7NYX - chains A and B of the 14 polymer chains in the assembly; structure by electron microscopy, 4.60 A resolution (low resolution: residue-level contacts below are approximate; hydrogen-bond / salt-bridge calls are withheld).

Chain A (and B):
Molecule: Chromosome partition protein MukB
Source organism: Photorhabdus thracensis
Notes: chain B of this document is another copy of the same molecule, construct and numbering; everything in this record applies to it too
UniProtKB: A0A0F7LRY2 (A0A0F7LRY2_9GAMM); residue numbers follow UniProt; this construct covers 1-1482
Chain sequence (1482 residues; each row starts with the number of its first residue):
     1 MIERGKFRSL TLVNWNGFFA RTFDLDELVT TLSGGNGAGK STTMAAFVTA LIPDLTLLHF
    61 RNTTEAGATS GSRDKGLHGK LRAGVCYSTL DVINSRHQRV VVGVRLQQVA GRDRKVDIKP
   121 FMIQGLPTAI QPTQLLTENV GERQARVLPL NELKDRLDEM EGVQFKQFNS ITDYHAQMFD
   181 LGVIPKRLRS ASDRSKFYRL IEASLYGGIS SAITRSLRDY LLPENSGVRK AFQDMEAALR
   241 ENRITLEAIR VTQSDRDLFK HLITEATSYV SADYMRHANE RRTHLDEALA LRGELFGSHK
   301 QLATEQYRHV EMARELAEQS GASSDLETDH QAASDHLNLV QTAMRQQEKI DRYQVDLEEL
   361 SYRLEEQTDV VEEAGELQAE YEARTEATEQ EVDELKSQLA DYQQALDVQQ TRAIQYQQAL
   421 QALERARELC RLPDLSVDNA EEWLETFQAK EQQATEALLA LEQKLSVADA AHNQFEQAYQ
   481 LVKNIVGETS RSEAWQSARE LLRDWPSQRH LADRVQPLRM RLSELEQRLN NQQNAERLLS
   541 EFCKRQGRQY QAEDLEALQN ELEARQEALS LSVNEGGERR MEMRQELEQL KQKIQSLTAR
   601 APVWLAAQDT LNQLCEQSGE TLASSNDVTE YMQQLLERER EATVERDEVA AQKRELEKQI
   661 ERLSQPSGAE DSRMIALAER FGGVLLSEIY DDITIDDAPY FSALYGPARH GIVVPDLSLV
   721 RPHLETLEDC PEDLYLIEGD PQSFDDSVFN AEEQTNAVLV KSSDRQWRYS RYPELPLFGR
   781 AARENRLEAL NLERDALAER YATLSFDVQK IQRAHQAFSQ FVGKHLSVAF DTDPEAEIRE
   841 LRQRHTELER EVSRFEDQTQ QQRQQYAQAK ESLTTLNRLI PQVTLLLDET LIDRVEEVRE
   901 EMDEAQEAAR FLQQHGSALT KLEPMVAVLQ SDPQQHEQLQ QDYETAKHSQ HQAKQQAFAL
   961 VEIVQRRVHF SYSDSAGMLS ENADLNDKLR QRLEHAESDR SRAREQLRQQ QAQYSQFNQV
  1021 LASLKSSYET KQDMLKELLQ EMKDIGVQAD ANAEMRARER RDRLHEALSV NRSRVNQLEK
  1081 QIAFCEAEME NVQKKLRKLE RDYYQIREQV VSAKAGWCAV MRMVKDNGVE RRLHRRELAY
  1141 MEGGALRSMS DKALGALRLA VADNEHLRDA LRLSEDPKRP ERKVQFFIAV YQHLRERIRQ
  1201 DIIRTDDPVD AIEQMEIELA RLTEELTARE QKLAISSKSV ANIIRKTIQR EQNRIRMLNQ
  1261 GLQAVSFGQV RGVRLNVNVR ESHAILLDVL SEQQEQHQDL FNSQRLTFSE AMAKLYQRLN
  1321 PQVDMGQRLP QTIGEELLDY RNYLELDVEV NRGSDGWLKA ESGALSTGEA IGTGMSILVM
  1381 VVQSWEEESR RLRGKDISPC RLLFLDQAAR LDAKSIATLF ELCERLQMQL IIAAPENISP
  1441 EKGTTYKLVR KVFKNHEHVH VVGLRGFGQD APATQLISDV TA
Disordered / not traced: 1, 1469-1482
Sequence notes: engineered mutation Q1407 (Glu in A0A0F7LRY2)
Ligand contacts:
  - ATP, molecule 1: N16, G35, N36, G37, A38, G39, K40, S41, T42, G76, G79, K80, D1406, Q1407, R1450
  - ATP, molecule 2: Q1269, R1352, G1363, A1364, L1365, S1366, T1367, G1368, E1369
Reported in the primary citation:
  - binding site for 4'-phosphopantetheine: R839
  - mutagenesis - E1407Q: decreased catalytic activity (citing earlier work)
  - mutagenesis - S1366R, D1406A: abolished growth

Interface between chain A and chain B:
Pairs across the interface (274):
  N36(A) - G1268(B)
  N36(A) - G1368(B)
  N36(A) - R1410(B)
  N36(A) - L1411(B)
  N36(A) - D1412(B)
  N36(A) - S1415(B)
  G37(A) - S1366(B)
  G37(A) - E1369(B)
  F60(A) - G1363(B)
  N62(A) - S1362(B)
  N62(A) - L1365(B)
  N62(A) - S1366(B)
  N62(A) - T1367(B)
  N62(A) - A1370(B)
  T63(A) - T1367(B)
  E65(A) - A66(B)
  E65(A) - I209(B)
  E65(A) - S210(B)
  E65(A) - S211(B)
  A68(A) - S211(B)
  T69(A) - R215(B)
  G71(A) - R215(B)
  G76(A) - G1363(B)
  G207(A) - T64(B)
  G208(A) - T64(B)
  I209(A) - E65(B)
  S210(A) - E65(B)
  S211(A) - E65(B)
  S211(A) - T69(B)
  R215(A) - T69(B)
  R215(A) - S70(B)
  R215(A) - G71(B)
  K349(A) - E1037(B)
  E389(A) - R1004(B)
  K396(A) - D393(B)
  K396(A) - K396(B)
  L399(A) - A400(B)
  L399(A) - Q403(B)
  A400(A) - K396(B)
  A400(A) - L399(B)
  A400(A) - A400(B)
  A400(A) - Q403(B)
  Y402(A) - Q403(B)
  Y402(A) - D407(B)
  Q403(A) - D407(B)
  A405(A) - Q418(B)
  L406(A) - Q415(B)
  L406(A) - Q418(B)
  D407(A) - Q418(B)
  D407(A) - R966(B)
  Q410(A) - Q415(B)
  Q410(A) - Q418(B)
  Q410(A) - R966(B)
  Q410(A) - H969(B)
  T411(A) - F958(B)
  T411(A) - E962(B)
  T411(A) - R966(B)
  I414(A) - F958(B)
  I414(A) - Q965(B)
  Q415(A) - F958(B)
  E456(A) - Q474(B)
  L458(A) - V467(B)
  L459(A) - V467(B)
  L459(A) - A470(B)
  L459(A) - A471(B)
  L459(A) - Q474(B)
  E462(A) - V467(B)
  R503(A) - P506(B)
  R503(A) - R509(B)
  P506(A) - R503(B)
  R509(A) - R503(B)
  H510(A) - S507(B)
  H510(A) - H510(B)
  H510(A) - L511(B)
  L511(A) - H510(B)
  R514(A) - R514(B)
  R521(A) - R521(B)
  E524(A) - R521(B)
  R528(A) - R528(B)
  E563(A) - R878(B)
  E578(A) - N574(B)
  M581(A) - E578(B)
  M581(A) - M581(B)
  E582(A) - M581(B)
  Q585(A) - M581(B)
  Q585(A) - E582(B)
  Q585(A) - Q585(B)
  Q589(A) - Q585(B)
  Q589(A) - Q589(B)
  T629(A) - V822(B)
  T629(A) - G823(B)
  T629(A) - L826(B)
  E630(A) - G823(B)
  M632(A) - L826(B)
  Q633(A) - S819(B)
  Q633(A) - Q820(B)
  Q633(A) - V822(B)
  Q633(A) - G823(B)
  E637(A) - H815(B)
  E637(A) - Q816(B)
  E637(A) - S819(B)
  E639(A) - L636(B)
  R640(A) - L636(B)
  R640(A) - Q812(B)
  R640(A) - H815(B)
  T643(A) - L636(B)
  D647(A) - R640(B)
  D647(A) - T643(B)
  P707(A) - P707(B)
  P707(A) - D733(B)
  P707(A) - Y735(B)
  R709(A) - E732(B)
  L717(A) - W767(B)
  R721(A) - E752(B)
  L724(A) - Q754(B)
  L724(A) - L759(B)
  L724(A) - Y769(B)
  L727(A) - Y769(B)
  L727(A) - R771(B)
  E728(A) - R771(B)
  C730(A) - Y769(B)
  C730(A) - R771(B)
  P731(A) - R771(B)
  E732(A) - R709(B)
  E732(A) - Y769(B)
  E732(A) - S770(B)
  E732(A) - R771(B)
  D733(A) - P707(B)
  D733(A) - R709(B)
  D733(A) - R768(B)
  D733(A) - Y769(B)
  D733(A) - S770(B)
  L734(A) - W767(B)
  L734(A) - R768(B)
  L734(A) - Y769(B)
  Y735(A) - P707(B)
  Y735(A) - W767(B)
  Y735(A) - R768(B)
  L736(A) - Q766(B)
  L736(A) - W767(B)
  I737(A) - R765(B)
  E738(A) - R765(B)
  D745(A) - R765(B)
  D746(A) - R765(B)
  S747(A) - R765(B)
  S747(A) - Q766(B)
  V748(A) - S763(B)
  V748(A) - D764(B)
  V748(A) - R765(B)
  V748(A) - Q766(B)
  F749(A) - Q766(B)
  E752(A) - R721(B)
  E752(A) - L724(B)
  Q754(A) - L724(B)
  Q754(A) - E725(B)
  T755(A) - E728(B)
  N756(A) - E728(B)
  L759(A) - R721(B)
  L759(A) - L724(B)
  S762(A) - S762(B)
  D764(A) - V748(B)
  R765(A) - I737(B)
  R765(A) - E738(B)
  R765(A) - F744(B)
  R765(A) - D745(B)
  R765(A) - D746(B)
  R765(A) - S747(B)
  R765(A) - V748(B)
  Q766(A) - L736(B)
  Q766(A) - S747(B)
  Q766(A) - V748(B)
  Q766(A) - F749(B)
  W767(A) - L717(B)
  W767(A) - L736(B)
  R768(A) - D733(B)
  R768(A) - L734(B)
  R768(A) - Y735(B)
  Y769(A) - L724(B)
  Y769(A) - L727(B)
  Y769(A) - C730(B)
  Y769(A) - D733(B)
  Y769(A) - L734(B)
  S770(A) - E732(B)
  S770(A) - D733(B)
  R771(A) - L727(B)
  R771(A) - E728(B)
  R771(A) - C730(B)
  R771(A) - E732(B)
  H815(A) - T629(B)
  L826(A) - L826(B)
  L826(A) - S827(B)
  N877(A) - N877(B)
  N877(A) - P881(B)
  R878(A) - E556(B)
  R878(A) - Q882(B)
  P881(A) - P881(B)
  Q882(A) - V883(B)
  V883(A) - L886(B)
  L886(A) - R528(B)
  L886(A) - L886(B)
  E923(A) - R499(B)
  K947(A) - Q463(B)
  K947(A) - K464(B)
  Q950(A) - Q463(B)
  Q950(A) - V467(B)
  H951(A) - Q463(B)
  K954(A) - L459(B)
  K954(A) - E462(B)
  K954(A) - Q463(B)
  K954(A) - S466(B)
  Q955(A) - L459(B)
  R966(A) - K954(B)
  R1004(A) - R1004(B)
  N1018(A) - Q1019(B)
  Q1019(A) - N1018(B)
  Q1019(A) - Q1019(B)
  A1022(A) - Q1019(B)
  S1023(A) - S1026(B)
  S1026(A) - S1023(B)
  S1026(A) - S1026(B)
  S1026(A) - S1027(B)
  S1027(A) - S1026(B)
  S1027(A) - T1030(B)
  T1030(A) - S1027(B)
  T1030(A) - T1030(B)
  M1034(A) - K349(B)
  M1034(A) - Y353(B)
  M1034(A) - M1034(B)
  E1037(A) - K349(B)
  E1037(A) - Y353(B)
  R1136(A) - L605(B)
  R1136(A) - D609(B)
  E1137(A) - L605(B)
  E1137(A) - A606(B)
  E1137(A) - D609(B)
  Y1140(A) - T598(B)
  Y1140(A) - A601(B)
  Y1140(A) - L605(B)
  Y1140(A) - E835(B)
  E1213(A) - F806(B)
  I1217(A) - F806(B)
  E1224(A) - R794(B)
  E1224(A) - A798(B)
  G1268(A) - N36(B)
  Q1269(A) - R1450(B)
  R1352(A) - E1457(B)
  S1354(A) - N1455(B)
  E1361(A) - R114(B)
  S1362(A) - N62(B)
  S1362(A) - E65(B)
  G1363(A) - F60(B)
  L1365(A) - N62(B)
  S1366(A) - G37(B)
  S1366(A) - N62(B)
  T1367(A) - T63(B)
  T1367(A) - Q1407(B)
  E1369(A) - G37(B)
  A1370(A) - N62(B)
  Q1407(A) - T1367(B)
  A1409(A) - A1409(B)
  A1409(A) - P1435(B)
  R1410(A) - N36(B)
  R1410(A) - Q1407(B)
  R1410(A) - P1435(B)
  L1411(A) - N36(B)
  D1412(A) - G35(B)
  D1412(A) - N36(B)
  S1415(A) - N36(B)
  P1435(A) - A1409(B)
  N1437(A) - A1409(B)
  N1437(A) - I1438(B)
  R1450(A) - Q1269(B)
  E1457(A) - Q1269(B)
  E1457(A) - R1352(B)
Other interface residues (no listed pair), chain A (179 interface residues in all): G35, T64, G67, S70, K80, Y353, D393, D401, Q404, E451, T455, Q463, R499, Q592, K593, N626, G706, D729, G739, F744, S763, P773, S819, R894, F958, E962, D984, Q1011, S1015, K1031, R1056, A1228, G1368
Other interface residues (no listed pair), chain B (184 interface residues in all): A68, D74, G76, K80, G207, E386, V408, T455, P517, L518, S523, E526, Q559, G577, P602, S625, N626, E639, R673, G706, D729, P731, P773, E923, V961, R990, Q1011, A1022, K1031, V1452, H1456
The authors on this interface:
  - interface residues, chain A: R1136(A)
  - interface residues, chain B: P602(B)

In short:
The interface between chain A and chain B involves 179 residues on one side and 184 on the other. Ligands of
chain A: ATP. The paper reports a binding site for 4'-phosphopantetheine at R839(A); S1366R and D1406A of
chain A abolish growth.
Both chains are Chromosome partition protein MukB (Photorhabdus thracensis). Entry 7NYX (Cryo-EM structure of
the MukBEF-MatP-DNA monomer (closed conformation)) was determined by electron microscopy together with 7NYW,
7NYY, 7NYZ, 7NZ0, 7NZ2, 7NZ3 and 7NZ4 from the same study.
